PDB entry 8ZI0 | electron microscopy, 3.18 A resolution | chains A and D of the 8 polymer chains in the assembly

Chain A:
Protein: ATP synthase subunit alpha
Organism: Acinetobacter baumannii AB5075
Notes: EC 7.1.2.2
UniProtKB: A3M142 (ATPA_ACIBT); residues 1-514 here = UniProt positions 1-514
Amino-acid sequence (514 residues; each row starts with the number of its first residue):
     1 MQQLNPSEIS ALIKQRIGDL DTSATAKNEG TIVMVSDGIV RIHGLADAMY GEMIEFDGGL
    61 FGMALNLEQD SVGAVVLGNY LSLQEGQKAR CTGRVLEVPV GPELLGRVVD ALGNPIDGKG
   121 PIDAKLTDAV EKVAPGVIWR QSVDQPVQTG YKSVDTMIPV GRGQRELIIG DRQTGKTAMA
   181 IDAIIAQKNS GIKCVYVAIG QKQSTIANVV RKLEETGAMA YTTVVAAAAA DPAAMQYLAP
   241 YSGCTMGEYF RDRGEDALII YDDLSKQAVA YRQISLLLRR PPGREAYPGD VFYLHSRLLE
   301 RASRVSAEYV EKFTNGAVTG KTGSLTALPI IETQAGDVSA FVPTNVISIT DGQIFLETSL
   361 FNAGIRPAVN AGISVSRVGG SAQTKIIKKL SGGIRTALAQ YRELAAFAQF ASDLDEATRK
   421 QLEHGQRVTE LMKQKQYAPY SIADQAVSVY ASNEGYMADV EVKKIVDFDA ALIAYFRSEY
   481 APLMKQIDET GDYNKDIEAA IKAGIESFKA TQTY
Not modelled in the structure: 1-25
Swiss-Prot annotation at these positions:
  - binding site (ATP): G170 to T177
  - site: S374 (Required for activity)

Chain D:
Protein: ATP synthase subunit beta
Organism: Acinetobacter baumannii AB5075
Notes: EC 7.1.2.2
UniProtKB: V5VHQ6 (V5VHQ6_ACIBA); residues 1-464 here = UniProt positions 1-464
Amino-acid sequence (464 residues; row label = number of the first residue in the row):
     1 MSSGRIIQII GAVIDVEFER TSVPKIYDAL QVDGTETTLE VQQQLGDGVV RTIAMGSTEG
    61 LKRGLTVTST NAPISVPVGT ATLGRIMDVL GRPIDEAGPV ATEERLPIHR QAPSYAEQAA
   121 STDLLETGIK VIDLLCPFAK GGKVGLFGGA GVGKTVNMME LINNIAKAHS GLSVFAGVGE
   181 RTREGNDFYH EMKDSNVLDK VAMVYGQMNE PPGNRLRVAL TGLTMAEYFR DEKDENGKGR
   241 DVLLFVDNIY RYTLAGTEVS ALLGRMPSAV GYQPTLAEEM GVLQERITST KSGSITSIQA
   301 VYVPADDLTD PSPATTFAHL DATVVLSRDI ASSGIYPAID PLDSTSRQLD PLVVGQEHYE
   361 IARAVQNVLQ RYKELKDIIA ILGMDELAEE DKLVVYRARK IQRFFSQPFH VAEVFTGAPG
   421 KLVPLKETIR GFKGLLAGEY DHIPEQAFYM VGGIDEVIAK AEKL
Not modelled in the structure: 1

Chain A / chain D interface:
Pairs across the interface (56):
  A48(A) with K62(D)
  M49(A) with G60(D)
  Y50(A) with T58(D); L61(D)
  L67(A) with Q8(D); I9(D), hydrogen bond (backbone-backbone); I10(D); R63(D)
  E68(A) with R63(D), hydrogen bond (backbone-side chain)
  Q69(A) with I7(D)
  S71(A) with R63(D)
  V72(A) with R63(D)
  V133(A) with N209(D); E210(D)
  V137(A) with T182(D); G185(D); N186(D), hydrogen bond (backbone-side chain)
  I138(A) with I94(D); Y189(D), hydrophobic
  R140(A) with T182(D); N186(D)
  R165(A) with R181(D)
  P281(A) with A261(D), hydrophobic
  R284(A) with V270(D); A305(D)
  G289(A) with E258(D)
  D290(A) with E258(D)
  F292(A) with R251(D)
  Y293(A) with P211(D); E258(D)
  E300(A) with T182(D), hydrogen bond; M208(D); N209(D), hydrogen bond (side chain-backbone)
  S339(A) with A305(D)
  T344(A) with A150(D); Y302(D)
  S348(A) with A150(D); R181(D), hydrogen bond (backbone-side chain)
  I349(A) with R181(D)
  D351(A) with R183(D), salt bridge
  S376(A) with F415(D)
  R377(A) with R181(D); R183(D); F415(D)
  V378(A) with R183(D)
  G380(A) with V414(D)
  R395(A) with Y336(D)
  A399(A) with S332(D)
  Q400(A) with S333(D), hydrogen bond (side chain-backbone)
  E403(A) with R399(D), salt bridge
  F407(A) with R399(D)
  F410(A) with M384(D)
  S412(A) with D385(D), hydrogen bond
  A417(A) with Q446(D), hydrogen bond (backbone-side chain)
  T418(A) with Q446(D), hydrogen bond (backbone-side chain)
  Q421(A) with Q446(D)
Also at the interface, not in a pair above, chain A (58 interface residues in all): G44, L45, A46, D47, N66, E131, A134, G136, W139, P282, S296, A340, I347, G372, I373, G379, S381, G393, T396
Also at the interface, not in a pair above, chain D (54 interface residues in all): E59, D95, E96, E180, E184, P212, L254, G271, D306, D310, R328, G334, I335, I379, A380, R403, T416, Y449

Summary:
Chain A and chain D form an interface of 58 and 54 residues respectively; the contacts include 10 hydrogen
bonds and 2 salt bridges. Polar pairs include D351(A)-R183(D), E403(A)-R399(D) and E68(A)-R63(D). UniProt
lists 8 ATP-binding residues on chain A.
Chain A is ATP synthase subunit alpha and chain D is ATP synthase subunit beta, both from Acinetobacter
baumannii AB5075; the structure, Cryo-EM reveals transition states of the Acinetobacter baumannii F1-ATPase
rotary subunits gamma and epsilon and novel ..., was determined by electron microscopy together with 8ZI1,
8ZI2 and 8ZI3 from the same study.
